Entry 7PU7 (electron microscopy, 2.90 A resolution); this record covers chains A and P of the 3 polymer chains in the assembly.

== Chain A ==
Molecule: DNA polymerase III subunit alpha
Organism: Mycobacterium tuberculosis
Notes: EC 2.7.7.7
UniProt: A0A045J099 (A0A045J099_MYCTX); residue numbers follow UniProt; this construct covers 1-1184
Chain sequence (1184 residues; each row starts with the number of its first residue):
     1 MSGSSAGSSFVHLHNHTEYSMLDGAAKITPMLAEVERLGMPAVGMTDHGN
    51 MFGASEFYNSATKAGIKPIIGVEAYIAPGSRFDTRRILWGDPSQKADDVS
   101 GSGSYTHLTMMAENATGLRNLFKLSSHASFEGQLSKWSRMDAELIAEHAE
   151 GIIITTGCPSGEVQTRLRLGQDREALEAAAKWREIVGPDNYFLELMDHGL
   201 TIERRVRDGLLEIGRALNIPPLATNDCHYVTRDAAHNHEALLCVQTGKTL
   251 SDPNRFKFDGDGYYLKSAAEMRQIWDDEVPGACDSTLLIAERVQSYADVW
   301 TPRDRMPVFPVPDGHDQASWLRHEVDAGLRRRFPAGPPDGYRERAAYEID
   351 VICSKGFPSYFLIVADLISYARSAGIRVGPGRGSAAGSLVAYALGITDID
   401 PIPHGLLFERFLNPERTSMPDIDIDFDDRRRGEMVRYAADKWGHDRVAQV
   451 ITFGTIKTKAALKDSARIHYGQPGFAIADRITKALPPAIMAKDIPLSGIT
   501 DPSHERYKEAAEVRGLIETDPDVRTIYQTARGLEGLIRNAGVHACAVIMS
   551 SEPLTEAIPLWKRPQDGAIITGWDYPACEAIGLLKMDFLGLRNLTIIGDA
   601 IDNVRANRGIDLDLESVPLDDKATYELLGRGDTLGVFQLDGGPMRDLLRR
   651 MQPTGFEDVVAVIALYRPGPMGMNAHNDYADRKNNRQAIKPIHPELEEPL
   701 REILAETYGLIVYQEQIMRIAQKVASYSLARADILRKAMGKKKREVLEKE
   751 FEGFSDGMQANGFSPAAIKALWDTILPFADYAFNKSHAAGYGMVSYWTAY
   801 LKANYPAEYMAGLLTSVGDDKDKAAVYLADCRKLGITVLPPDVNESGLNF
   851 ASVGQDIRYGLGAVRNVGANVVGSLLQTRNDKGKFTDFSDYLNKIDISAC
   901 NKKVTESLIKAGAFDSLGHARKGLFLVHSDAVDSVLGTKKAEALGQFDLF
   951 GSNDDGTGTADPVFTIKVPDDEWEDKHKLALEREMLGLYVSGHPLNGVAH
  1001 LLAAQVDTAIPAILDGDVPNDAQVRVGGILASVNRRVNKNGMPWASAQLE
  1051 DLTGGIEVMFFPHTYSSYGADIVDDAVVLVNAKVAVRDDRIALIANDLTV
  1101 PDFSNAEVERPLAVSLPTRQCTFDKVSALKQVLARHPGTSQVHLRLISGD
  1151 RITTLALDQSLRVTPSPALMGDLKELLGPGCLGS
Disordered / not traced: 1-6, 941-963, 1100-1184
Metal / ion sites: Zn2+ site 1: His14, His16; Zn2+ site 2: Asp23, His48, His228; Zn2+ site 3: Glu73, His107, Cys158
Ligand contacts: 82W ([(1S,3R,4R,5R,6R,7S,8R,11S,13S,16S,17R,18E)-13-methoxy-5,17,19-trimethyl-6-oxidanyl-16-[(1R)-1-oxidanylethyl]-14-oxidanylidene-2,15-dioxatetracyclo[9.8.0.01,7.03,8]nonadeca-9,18-dien-4-yl] 1H-pyrrole-2-carboxylate): Arg382, Gly383, Gln638, Met644, Ile663, Tyr666, Arg667, Phe783, His787, Tyr791
Reported in the primary citation:
  - binding site for 82W: Gln638, Arg667, His787
  - binding site for Template: Pro668
  - conformationally variable residues (order/disorder transition): Pro668 to Met673

== Chain P ==
Molecule: primer
Sequence (14 nucleotides; each row starts with the number of its first residue):
   101 AGTCCTTCGTCCTT

== Chain A / chain P interface ==
Contacting residue pairs (24; chain A residue first):
  Arg382(A) - DT114(P)  base contact
  Asp423(A) - DT114(P)  phosphate contact
  Phe453(A) - DC112(P)  sugar contact
  Thr455(A) - DC111(P)  sugar contact
  Thr455(A) - DC112(P)  hydrogen bond to the phosphate
  Lys457(A) - DC111(P)  phosphate contact
  Lys457(A) - DC112(P)  salt bridge to the phosphate
  Lys459(A) - DT110(P)  salt bridge to the phosphate
  Lys459(A) - DC111(P)  phosphate contact
  Ala460(A) - DT110(P)  phosphate contact
  Ala460(A) - DC111(P)  hydrogen bond to the phosphate
  Lys463(A) - DT110(P)  salt bridge to the phosphate
  Thr482(A) - DT110(P)  phosphate contact
  His543(A) - DT113(P)  hydrogen bond to the phosphate
  His543(A) - DT114(P)  salt bridge to the phosphate
  Cys545(A) - DT114(P)  sugar contact
  Tyr575(A) - DT113(P)  phosphate contact
  Tyr575(A) - DT114(P)  hydrogen bond to the phosphate
  Lys585(A) - DT114(P)  salt bridge to the phosphate
  Arg865(A) - DT107(P)  phosphate contact
  Arg865(A) - DC108(P)  salt bridge to the phosphate
  Asn866(A) - DT106(P)  phosphate contact
  Asn866(A) - DT107(P)  hydrogen bond to the phosphate
  Gly868(A) - DT106(P)  phosphate contact
Interface residues without a listed pair, chain A (22 interface residues in all): Thr452, Gly454, Thr458, Asp587, Asp819, Val864
Interface residues without a listed pair, chain P (9 interface residues in all): DG109

== In short ==
The interface between chain A and chain P involves 22 residues on one side and 9 on the other, with 5 hydrogen
bonds and 6 salt bridges. Polar contacts include Thr455(A)-DC112(P), Ala460(A)-DC111(P) and
His543(A)-DT113(P). The paper reports a binding site for 82W at Gln638(A), Arg667(A) and His787(A); a binding
site for Template at Pro668(A).
Here chain A is DNA polymerase III subunit alpha (Mycobacterium tuberculosis) and chain P is primer. Entry
7PU7 (DNA polymerase from M. tuberculosis) was determined by electron microscopy.
